PDB entry 2HWC | X-ray diffraction, 3.00 A resolution | chains 2 and 3 of the 4 polymer chains in the assembly

== Chain 2 ==
Name: Human rhinovirus 14 coat protein (subunit VP2)
Source organism: Human rhinovirus 14
UniProt: P03303 (POLG_HRV14); residues 1-262 here correspond to UniProt positions 69-330 (UniProt number = residue number + 68)
Chain sequence (262 residues; each row starts with the number of its first residue):
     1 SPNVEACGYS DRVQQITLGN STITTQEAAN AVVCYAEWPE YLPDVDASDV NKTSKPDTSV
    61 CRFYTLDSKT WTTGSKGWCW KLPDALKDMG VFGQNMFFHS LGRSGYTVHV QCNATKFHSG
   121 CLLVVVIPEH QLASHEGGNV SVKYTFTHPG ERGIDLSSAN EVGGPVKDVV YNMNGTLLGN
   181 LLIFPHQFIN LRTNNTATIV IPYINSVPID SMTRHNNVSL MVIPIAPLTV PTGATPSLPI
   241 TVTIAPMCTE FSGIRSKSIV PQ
Unresolved in the structure: 1-7
Construct notes: conflict V170 (Ile239 in P03303)

== Chain 3 ==
Name: Human rhinovirus 14 coat protein (subunit VP3)
Source organism: Human rhinovirus 14
UniProt: P03303 (POLG_HRV14); residues 1-236 here correspond to UniProt positions 331-566 (UniProt number = residue number + 330)
Chain sequence (236 residues; numbered 1 to 236; the number before each row is that of its first residue):
     1 GLPTTTLPGS GQFLTTDDRQ SPSALPNYEP TPRIHIPGKV HNLLEIIQVD TLIPMNNTHT
    61 KDEVNSYLIP LNANRQNEQV FGTNLFIGDG VFKTTLLGEI VQYYTHWSGS LRFSLMYTGP
   121 ALSSAKLILA YTPPGARGPQ DRREAMLGTH VVWDIGLQST IVMTIPWTSG VQFRYTDPDT
   181 YTSAGFLSCW YQTSLILPPE TTGQVYLLSF ISACPDFKLR LMKDTQTISQ TVALTE

== Interface between chain 2 and chain 3 ==
Contacting residue pairs (60):
  R12(2) - L157(3)
  Y35(2) - P37(3)  hydrophobic
  Y35(2) - G38(3)
  E37(2) - H35(3)  salt bridge
  E37(2) - P37(3)
  D46(2) - I34(3)
  D46(2) - H35(3)  hydrogen bond (side chain-backbone)
  K116(2) - P120(3)
  K116(2) - A121(3)  hydrogen bond (backbone-backbone)
  K116(2) - L122(3)  hydrogen bond (backbone-backbone)
  F117(2) - P120(3)
  F117(2) - L122(3)  hydrophobic
  F117(2) - P199(3)
  F117(2) - T201(3)
  H118(2) - P120(3)
  S119(2) - T118(3)
  G120(2) - T118(3)
  N139(2) - E236(3)
  V170(2) - D62(3)
  V170(2) - E63(3)
  V170(2) - V64(3)
  Y171(2) - D62(3)  hydrogen bond
  L177(2) - T94(3)
  L178(2) - V64(3)  hydrophobic
  G179(2) - T51(3)
  G179(2) - L52(3)  hydrogen bond (backbone-backbone)
  G179(2) - Y67(3)  hydrogen bond (backbone-side chain)
  N180(2) - T51(3)
  N180(2) - T94(3)  hydrogen bond (side chain-backbone)
  N180(2) - T95(3)
  N180(2) - L96(3)  hydrogen bond (side chain-backbone)
  L182(2) - V49(3)
  L182(2) - D50(3)
  L182(2) - T51(3)
  L182(2) - L52(3)  hydrophobic
  L182(2) - F210(3)  hydrophobic
  I183(2) - V49(3)  hydrophobic
  I183(2) - L96(3)  hydrophobic
  N190(2) - M116(3)
  N190(2) - Y117(3)
  N190(2) - T118(3)
  R192(2) - Y117(3)
  R192(2) - G119(3)  hydrogen bond (side chain-backbone)
  R192(2) - P120(3)
  R192(2) - A121(3)
  R192(2) - G156(3)  hydrogen bond (side chain-backbone)
  T193(2) - S159(3)
  I204(2) - P37(3)  hydrophobic
  N205(2) - I36(3)
  S206(2) - I34(3)
  V207(2) - I34(3)
  P208(2) - I34(3)
  I225(2) - V64(3)
  I225(2) - L68(3)
  A226(2) - L68(3)  hydrophobic
  A226(2) - T118(3)
  P227(2) - L68(3)
  P227(2) - Y206(3)  hydrophobic
  P231(2) - E200(3)
  T232(2) - E200(3)  hydrogen bond (backbone-backbone)
Also at the interface, not in a pair above, chain 2 (37 interface residues in all): C121, V169, F188, P202, Y203, T229
Also at the interface, not in a pair above, chain 3 (39 interface residues in all): R33, I46, I155, P198, T202, L208

== Overview ==
The interface between chain 2 and chain 3 involves 37 residues on one side and 39 on the other, with 11
hydrogen bonds and 1 salt bridge. Polar contacts include E37(2)-H35(3), D46(2)-H35(3) and Y171(2)-D62(3).
Here chain 2 is Human rhinovirus 14 coat protein (subunit VP2) and chain 3 is Human rhinovirus 14 coat protein
(subunit VP3), both from Human rhinovirus 14. Entry 2HWC (A comparison of the anti-rhinoviral drug binding
pocket in HRV14 and HRV1A) was determined by X-ray diffraction (same publication as 2HWB, 2HWD, 2HWE and
2HWF).
